Entry 1EVW (X-ray diffraction, 3.10 A resolution); this record covers chains F and B of the 6 polymer chains in the assembly.

Chain F:
Molecule: 12-nt DNA strand
Sequence (12 nucleotides; numbered 1 to 12; the number before each row is that of its first residue):
     1 TGACTCTCTT AA
Metal / ion sites: Mg2+: DA12 (shared with 1 residue of chain A; 1 residue of chain O)

Chain B:
Molecule: I-ppoi homing endonuclease
Source organism: Physarum polycephalum
UniProtKB: Q94702 (PPO1_PHYPO); numbering as in UniProt (aligned over 1-163)
Amino-acid sequence (163 residues; each row starts with the number of its first residue):
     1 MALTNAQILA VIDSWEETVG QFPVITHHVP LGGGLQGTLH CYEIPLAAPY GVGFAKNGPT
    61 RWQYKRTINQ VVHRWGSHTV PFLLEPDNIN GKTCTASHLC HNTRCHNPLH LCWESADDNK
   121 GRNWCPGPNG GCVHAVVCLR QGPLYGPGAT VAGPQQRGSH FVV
Not modelled in the structure: 1
Differences from the reference sequence: engineered mutation Ala116 (Leu in Q94702)
Metal / ion sites: Zn2+ site 1: Cys41, Cys100, Cys105, His110; Mg2+: His98, Asn119; Zn2+ site 2: Cys125, Cys132, His134, Cys138
What the authors report for this chain:
  - binding site for the 8-nt DNA strand: Arg74
  - binding site for the 12-nt DNA strand: Lys120 (proposed by the authors, not directly observed)
  - binding site for the 12-nt DNA strand: Lys120
  - catalytic residues: Asn119 (proposed by the authors, not directly observed)

Interface between chain F and chain B:
Residue-residue contacts - 15 pairs, chain F then chain B:
  DT1(F) - Lys65(B)  phosphate contact
  DT1(F) - Arg66(B)  sugar contact
  DT1(F) - Thr67(B)  base contact
  DT1(F) - Val72(B)  base contact
  DG2(F) - Gly51(B)  phosphate contact
  DG2(F) - Gly53(B)  hydrogen bond to the phosphate
  DG2(F) - Lys65(B)  hydrogen bond to the base
  DA3(F) - Ala48(B)  phosphate contact
  DA3(F) - Pro49(B)  phosphate contact
  DC4(F) - Ala48(B)  phosphate contact
  DC4(F) - Tyr50(B)  phosphate contact
  DC4(F) - Lys56(B)  base contact
  DT5(F) - Lys56(B)  base contact
  DT5(F) - Asn57(B)  base contact
  DC6(F) - Asn57(B)  hydrogen bond to the base
Also at the interface, not in a pair above, chain B (14 interface residues in all): Val52, Phe54, Ala55

Overview:
6 residues of chain F and 14 residues of chain B are in contact, with 3 hydrogen bonds. Among the polar pairs
are DG2(F)-Lys65(B), DC6(F)-Asn57(B) and DG2(F)-Gly53(B). Cys41(B), Cys100(B), Cys105(B) and His110(B) form
the Zn2+ site 1. From the paper: the catalytic residue Asn119(B); a binding site for the 8-nt DNA strand at
Arg74(B).
Chain F is a 12-nt DNA strand and chain B is I-ppoi homing endonuclease (Physarum polycephalum); the
structure, L116A mutant of the homing endonuclease I-ppoi complexed to homing site DNA, was determined by
X-ray diffraction.
